5ENK - chain A; structure by X-ray diffraction, 2.11 A resolution.

[Chain A]
Molecule: Beta-secretase 1
From: Homo sapiens
Notes: EC 3.4.23.46
Reference sequence: P56817 (BACE1_HUMAN); residues 1-441 here correspond to UniProt positions 14-454 (UniProt number = residue number + 13)
Chain sequence (455 residues; numbered -13 to 441; the number before each row is that of its first residue; numbers below 1 keep their minus sign (Met-13 is residue -13)):
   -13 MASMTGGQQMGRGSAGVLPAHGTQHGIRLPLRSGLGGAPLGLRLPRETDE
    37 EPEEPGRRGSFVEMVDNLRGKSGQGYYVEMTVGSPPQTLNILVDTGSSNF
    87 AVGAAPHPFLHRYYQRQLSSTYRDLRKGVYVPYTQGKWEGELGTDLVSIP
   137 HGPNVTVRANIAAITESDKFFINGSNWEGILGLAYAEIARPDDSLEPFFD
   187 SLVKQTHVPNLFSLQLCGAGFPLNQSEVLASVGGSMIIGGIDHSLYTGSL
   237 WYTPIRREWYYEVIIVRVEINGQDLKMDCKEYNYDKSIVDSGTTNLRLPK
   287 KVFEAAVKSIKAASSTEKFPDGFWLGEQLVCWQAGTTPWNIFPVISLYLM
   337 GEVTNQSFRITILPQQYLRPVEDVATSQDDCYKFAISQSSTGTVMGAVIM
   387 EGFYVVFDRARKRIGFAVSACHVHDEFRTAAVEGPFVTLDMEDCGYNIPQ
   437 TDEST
Unresolved in the structure: -13 to 46, 205-216, 318-325, 358-365, 434-441
Construct notes: initiating methionine (-13); expression tag (-12 to 0)
Curated features (UniProtKB/Swiss-Prot):
  - active site: Asp80, Asp276
  - modified residue (N6-acetyllysine): Lys113, Lys262, Lys266, Lys272, Lys286, Lys287, Lys294
  - glycosylation (N-linked (GlcNAc...) asparagine): Asn140, Asn159, Asn210, Asn341
Disulfides: Cys203-Cys407, Cys265-Cys430
Small-molecule neighbours: 5QV ((4S,6S)-4-[2,4-bis(fluoranyl)-5-pyrimidin-5-yl-phenyl]-6-(3,5-dimethyl-1,2-oxazol-4-yl)-4-methyl-5,6-dihydro-1,3-thiazin-2-amine): Gly59, Gln60, Gly61, Leu78, Asp80, Gly82, Ser83, Tyr119, Thr120, Gln121, Phe156, Ile158, Trp163, Ile166, Asp276, Gly278, Thr279, Thr280

[In short]
Chain A binds compound 5QV. Curated annotation (UniProt) lists active-site residues Asp80 and Asp276.
Chain A is Beta-secretase 1 (Homo sapiens); the structure, Compound 18, was determined by X-ray diffraction
(same publication as 5ENM).
